Entry 7LXT (electron microscopy, 3.40 A resolution); this record covers chains W and X of the 28 polymer chains in the assembly.

# Chain W
Name: 20S proteasome beta-2 subunit
Organism: Plasmodium falciparum (isolate 3D7)
Notes: EC 3.4.25.1
UniProt: Q8I6T3 (Q8I6T3_PLAF7); residues 1-229 here correspond to UniProt positions 42-270 (UniProt number = residue number + 41)
Amino-acid sequence (229 residues; row label = number of the first residue in the row):
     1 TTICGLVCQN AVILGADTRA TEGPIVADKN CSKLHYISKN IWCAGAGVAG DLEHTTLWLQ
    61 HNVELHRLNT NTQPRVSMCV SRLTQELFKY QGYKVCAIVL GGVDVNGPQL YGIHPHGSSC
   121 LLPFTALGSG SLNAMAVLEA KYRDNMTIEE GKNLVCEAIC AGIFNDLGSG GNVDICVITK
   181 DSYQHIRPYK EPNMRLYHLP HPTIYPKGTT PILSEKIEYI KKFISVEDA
Not modelled in the structure: 219-229
Glycans and other covalent adducts: bortezomib (BO2) linked to T1
Residues lining bound ligands: bortezomib (BO2; N-[(1R)-1-(dihydroxyboryl)-3-methylbutyl]-N-(pyrazin-2-ylcarbonyl)-L-phenylalaninamide): R19, A20, T21, E22, C31, K33, A46, G47, V48, A49, L52, G168
Reported in the primary citation:
  - catalytic residues: T1 (citing earlier work)
  - binding site for bortezomib: T1
  - specificity-determining residues: E22, G45 (proposed by the authors, not directly observed)
  - mutagenesis - C31F: increased growth in response to MPI-12

# Chain X
Name: 20S proteasome beta-3 subunit
Organism: Plasmodium falciparum (isolate 3D7)
Notes: EC 3.4.25.1
UniProt: Q8I261 (Q8I261_PLAF7); residues 1-218 here = UniProt positions 1-218
Amino-acid sequence (218 residues; numbered 1 to 218; the number before each row is that of its first residue):
     1 MGSIYNYNGG CVLGMSGSNC VAIACDLRLG ANTFTTVSTK FSKIFKMNNN VYVGLSGLAT
    61 DIQTLYEILR YRVNLYEVRQ DAEMDVECFA NMLSSILYSN RFSPYFVNPI VVGFKLKHYV
   121 DEEGEKKVNY EPYLTAYDLI GAKCETRDFV VNGVTSEQLF GMCESLYVKD QDENGLFETI
   181 SQCLLSALDR DCISGWGAEV LVLTPEKIIK KKLKARMD
Not modelled in the structure: 1-3

# Chain W / chain X interface
Contacting residue pairs (51; chain W residue first):
  I25(W) - E157(X)
  I25(W) - F160(X)  hydrophobic
  V26(W) - F160(X)
  A27(W) - F160(X)
  D28(W) - C144(X)
  V48(W) - I140(X)  hydrophobic
  A49(W) - A142(X)  hydrophobic
  G50(W) - Y98(X)
  G50(W) - I140(X)
  G50(W) - A142(X)
  D51(W) - Y98(X)
  D51(W) - R101(X)  salt bridge
  E53(W) - K143(X)
  H54(W) - Y98(X)
  Y93(W) - R101(X)
  K94(W) - Y98(X)  hydrogen bond
  T203(W) - E178(X)
  I204(W) - E178(X)
  Y205(W) - D172(X)  hydrogen bond
  Y205(W) - N174(X)
  Y205(W) - E178(X)
  K207(W) - E178(X)  hydrogen bond (backbone-side chain)
  K207(W) - Q182(X)
  G208(W) - E178(X)
  G208(W) - S181(X)
  G208(W) - Q182(X)  hydrogen bond (backbone-side chain)
  T209(W) - K214(X)
  T210(W) - F177(X)
  T210(W) - K212(X)
  T210(W) - L213(X)
  T210(W) - K214(X)
  P211(W) - K212(X)
  P211(W) - L213(X)
  P211(W) - K214(X)
  I212(W) - K211(X)
  I212(W) - K212(X)  hydrogen bond (backbone-backbone)
  L213(W) - K210(X)
  L213(W) - K211(X)
  S214(W) - K210(X)  hydrogen bond (backbone-backbone)
  E215(W) - K207(X)
  E215(W) - I208(X)
  E215(W) - I209(X)
  K216(W) - K207(X)
  K216(W) - I208(X)  hydrogen bond (backbone-backbone)
  I217(W) - E206(X)
  I217(W) - K207(X)
  E218(W) - T204(X)
  E218(W) - P205(X)
  E218(W) - E206(X)  hydrogen bond (backbone-backbone)
  E218(W) - K207(X)  hydrogen bond (side chain-backbone)
  E218(W) - I208(X)
Interface residues without a listed pair, chain W (30 interface residues in all): E22, P200, H201
Interface residues without a listed pair, chain X (31 interface residues in all): N49, F102, L166, V168, G175, T179

# Summary
The interface between chain W and chain X involves 30 residues on one side and 31 on the other; the contacts
include 9 hydrogen bonds and 1 salt bridge. Polar pairs include D51(W)-R101(X), K94(W)-Y98(X) and
Y205(W)-D172(X). From the paper: the catalytic residue T1(W); C31F of chain W increases growth in response to
MPI-12.
Here chain W is 20S proteasome beta-2 subunit and chain X is 20S proteasome beta-3 subunit, both from
Plasmodium falciparum (isolate 3D7). Entry 7LXT (Structure of Plasmodium falciparum 20S proteasome with bound
bortezomib) was determined by electron microscopy (same publication as 7LXU).
